PDB entry 5A7D | X-ray diffraction, 3.40 A resolution | chains L and R of the 4 polymer chains in the assembly

# Chain L (and R)
Protein: Inscuteable
Source organism: Drosophila melanogaster
Notes: fragment: asymmetric domain, residues 283-623; chain R of this document is another copy of the same molecule, construct and numbering; everything in this record applies to it too
Reference sequence: Q24367 (Q24367_DROME); residues 283-623 here = UniProt positions 283-623
Amino-acid sequence (341 residues; each row starts with the number of its first residue):
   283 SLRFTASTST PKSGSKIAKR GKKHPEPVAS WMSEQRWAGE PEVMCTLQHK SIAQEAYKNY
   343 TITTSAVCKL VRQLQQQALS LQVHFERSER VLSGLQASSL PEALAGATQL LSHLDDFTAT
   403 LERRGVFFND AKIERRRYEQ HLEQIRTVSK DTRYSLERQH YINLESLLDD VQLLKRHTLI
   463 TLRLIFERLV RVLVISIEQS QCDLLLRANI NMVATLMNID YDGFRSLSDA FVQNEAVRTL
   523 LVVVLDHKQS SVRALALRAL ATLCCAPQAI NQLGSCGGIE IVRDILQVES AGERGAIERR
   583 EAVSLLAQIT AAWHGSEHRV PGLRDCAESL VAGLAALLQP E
Unresolved in the structure: 283-305, 428-444, 570-571, 609-623 (chain R: 283-305, 341-342, 619-623)

# Interface between chain L and chain R
Contacting residue pairs (20; chain L residue first):
  K340(L) with M326(R)
  R405(L) with V325(R)
  C547(L) with R582(R)
  I561(L) with A614(R), hydrophobic; A617(R), hydrophobic
  L568(L) with W595(R), hydrophobic
  Q569(L) with D607(R)
  R582(L) with C547(R); Q590(R)
  V585(L) with A589(R)
  S586(L) with A589(R)
  Q590(L) with R582(R), hydrogen bond (side chain-backbone); V585(R)
  T592(L) with V613(R)
  A593(L) with R581(R), hydrogen bond (backbone-side chain)
  E599(L) with L588(R)
  H600(L) with R565(R)
  P603(L) with I561(R), hydrophobic; R565(R)
  L605(L) with V602(R), hydrophobic
Interface residues without a listed pair, chain L (27 interface residues in all): V325, N500, G556, R565, R581, L588, A589, H596, S598, V602, R606
Interface residues without a listed pair, chain R (25 interface residues in all): K340, L568, I579, S586, T592, A593, A609, E610

# In short
The interface between chain L and chain R involves 27 residues on one side and 25 on the other; the contacts
include 2 hydrogen bonds. Among the polar pairs are Q590(L)-R582(R) and A593(L)-R581(R).
Both chains are Inscuteable (Drosophila melanogaster). Entry 5A7D (Tetrameric assembly of LGN with
Inscuteable) was determined by X-ray diffraction.
